7VWY - chains 1 and G of the 9 polymer chains in the assembly; structure by electron microscopy, 4.57 A resolution (low resolution: residue-level contacts below are approximate; hydrogen-bond / salt-bridge calls are withheld).

== Chain 1 ==
Molecule: micF promoter DNA scaffold forward strand
Sequence (70 nucleotides; each row starts with the number of its first residue):
    20 GTATTTGACAGCACTGAATGTCAAAACAAAACCTTCACTCGCAACTATAA
    70 TGGGAGCTGTCACGGATGCA
Disordered / not traced: 20-24

== Chain G ==
Name: Right origin-binding protein
Source organism: Escherichia coli K-12
Reference sequence: P0ACI0 (ROB_ECOLI); residue numbers follow UniProt; this construct covers 1-289
Amino-acid sequence (289 residues; each row starts with the number of its first residue):
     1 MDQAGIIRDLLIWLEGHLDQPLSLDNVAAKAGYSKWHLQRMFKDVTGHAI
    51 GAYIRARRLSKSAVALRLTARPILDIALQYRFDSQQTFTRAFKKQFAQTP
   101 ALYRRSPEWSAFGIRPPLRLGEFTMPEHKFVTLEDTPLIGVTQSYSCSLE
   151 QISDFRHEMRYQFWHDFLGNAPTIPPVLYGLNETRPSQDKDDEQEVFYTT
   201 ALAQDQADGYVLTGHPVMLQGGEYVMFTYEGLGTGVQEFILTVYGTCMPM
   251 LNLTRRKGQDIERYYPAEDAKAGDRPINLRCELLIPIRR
Disordered / not traced: 1-2, 270-273
Curated features (UniProtKB/Swiss-Prot):
  - DNA-binding region (H-T-H motif): Asp25 to Thr46, Ile73 to Phe96
From the paper describing this entry:
  - binding site for micF promoter DNA scaffold forward strand (chain 1): Tyr33, Ser34, Trp36, His37, Arg55, Asp83, Ser84, Thr87, Arg90, Lys94
  - binding site for micF promoter DNA scaffold reverse strand: Asp25, Lys35, Gln39, Arg40, Lys43, Ala49, Gly51, Gln86, Thr89, Arg90, Lys93, Thr99, Lys190
  - mutagenesis - W164A, E262A: decreased signaling

== Chain 1 / chain G interface ==
Contacting residue pairs (27; chain 1 residue first):
  DC28(1) - Tyr33(G)
  DC28(1) - His37(G)
  DA29(1) - Gly32(G)
  DA29(1) - Tyr33(G)
  DA29(1) - Arg40(G)
  DG30(1) - Ser34(G)
  DG30(1) - Arg40(G)
  DC31(1) - Trp36(G)
  DC31(1) - Arg40(G)
  DA32(1) - Trp36(G)
  DA37(1) - Arg55(G)
  DT38(1) - Arg55(G)
  DT38(1) - Asp83(G)
  DT38(1) - Thr87(G)
  DT38(1) - Arg90(G)
  DT38(1) - Ala91(G)
  DG39(1) - Asp83(G)
  DG39(1) - Ser84(G)
  DG39(1) - Thr87(G)
  DG39(1) - Arg90(G)
  DT40(1) - Arg90(G)
  DA47(1) - Gln188(G)
  DA47(1) - Asp189(G)
  DA47(1) - Asp191(G)
  DA48(1) - Gln188(G)
  DA48(1) - Asp189(G)
  DA49(1) - Asp189(G)
Other interface residues (no listed pair), chain 1 (13 interface residues in all): DA27
Other interface residues (no listed pair), chain G (16 interface residues in all): Lys94

== Summary ==
13 residues of chain 1 face 16 of chain G across their interface. From the paper: a binding site for micF
promoter DNA scaffold reverse strand at Asp25(G), Lys35(G) and Gln39(G) among others; W164A and E262A of chain
G reduce signaling.
Here chain 1 is micF promoter DNA scaffold forward strand and chain G is Right origin-binding protein
(Escherichia coli K-12). Entry 7VWY (Cryo-EM structure of Rob-dependent transcription activation complex in a
unique conformation) was determined by electron microscopy together with 7VWZ from the same study.
